8KD2 - chains O and Y of the 16 polymer chains in the assembly; structure by electron microscopy, 3.02 A resolution.

# Chain O
Protein: Histone H3
From: Xenopus laevis
UniProt: A0A310TTQ1 (A0A310TTQ1_XENLA); residues 1-135 here correspond to UniProt positions 2-136 (UniProt number = residue number + 1)
Amino-acid sequence (135 residues; each row starts with the number of its first residue):
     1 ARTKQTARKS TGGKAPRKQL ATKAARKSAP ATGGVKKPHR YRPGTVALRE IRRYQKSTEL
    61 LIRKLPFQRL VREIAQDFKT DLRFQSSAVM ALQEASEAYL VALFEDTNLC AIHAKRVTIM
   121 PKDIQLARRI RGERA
Not modelled in the structure: 1-37, 134-135

# Chain Y
Molecule: 187bp DNA
Sequence (187 nucleotides; numbered -93 to 93; the number before each row is that of its first residue; numbers below 1 keep their minus sign (DG-93 is residue -93)):
   -93 GGACCCTATA CGCGGCCGCC CTGGAGAATC CCGGTGCCGA GGCCGCTCAA TTGGTCGTAG
   -33 ACAGCTCTAG CACCGCTTAA ACGCACGTAC GCGCTGTCCC CCGCGTTTTA ACCGCCAAGG
    27 GGATTACTCC CTAGTCTCCA GGCACGTGTC AGATATATAC ATCCTGTTCT AGAGCGGCCG
    87 CCACCGC
Not modelled in the structure: -93, 82-93

# Interface between chain O and chain Y
Residue-residue contacts (26):
  Arg40(O) with DG9(Y), hydrogen bond to the base; DC10(Y), hydrogen bond to the base
  Tyr41(O) with DG-68(Y), hydrogen bond to the base; DG9(Y), sugar contact; DC10(Y), phosphate contact
  Arg42(O) with DG9(Y), phosphate contact
  Pro43(O) with DC8(Y), phosphate contact; DG9(Y), phosphate contact
  Gly44(O) with DC8(Y), phosphate contact; DG9(Y), hydrogen bond to the phosphate
  Thr45(O) with DG9(Y), phosphate contact
  Val46(O) with DG9(Y), hydrogen bond to the phosphate; DC10(Y), phosphate contact
  Ala47(O) with DG9(Y), hydrogen bond to the phosphate
  Arg49(O) with DA-66(Y), hydrogen bond to the phosphate; DT-65(Y), phosphate contact
  Lys56(O) with DC-64(Y), salt bridge to the phosphate
  Arg63(O) with DA17(Y), phosphate contact; DC18(Y), salt bridge to the phosphate
  Lys64(O) with DC18(Y), hydrogen bond to the phosphate
  Leu65(O) with DA17(Y), phosphate contact; DC18(Y), hydrogen bond to the phosphate
  Pro66(O) with DA17(Y), phosphate contact
  Arg69(O) with DA17(Y), salt bridge to the phosphate
  Arg83(O) with DG25(Y), base contact; DG27(Y), sugar contact
Also at the interface, not in a pair above, chain O (20 interface residues in all): His39, Glu50, Arg53, Thr118
Also at the interface, not in a pair above, chain Y (13 interface residues in all): DA-67, DC7

# Overview
The interface between chain O and chain Y involves 20 residues on one side and 13 on the other, with 9
hydrogen bonds and 3 salt bridges. Among the polar pairs are Arg40(O)-DG9(Y), Arg40(O)-DC10(Y) and
Tyr41(O)-DG-68(Y).
Here chain O is Histone H3 (Xenopus laevis) and chain Y is 187bp DNA. Entry 8KD2 (Rpd3S in complex with 187bp
nucleosome) was determined by electron microscopy, deposited together with 8KC7, 8KD3, 8KD4, 8KD5, 8KD6 and
8KD7.
